Entry 8OQR (X-ray diffraction, 2.40 A resolution); this record covers chains C and D of the 4 polymer chains in the assembly.

# Chain C (and D)
Molecule: Putative acyltransferase Rv0859
From: Mycobacterium tuberculosis H37Rv
Notes: EC 2.3.1.-; chain D of this document is another copy of the same molecule, construct and numbering; everything in this record applies to it too
Reference sequence: O53871 (Y0859_MYCTU); residues 1-403 here = UniProt positions 1-403
Amino-acid sequence (403 residues; each row starts with the number of its first residue):
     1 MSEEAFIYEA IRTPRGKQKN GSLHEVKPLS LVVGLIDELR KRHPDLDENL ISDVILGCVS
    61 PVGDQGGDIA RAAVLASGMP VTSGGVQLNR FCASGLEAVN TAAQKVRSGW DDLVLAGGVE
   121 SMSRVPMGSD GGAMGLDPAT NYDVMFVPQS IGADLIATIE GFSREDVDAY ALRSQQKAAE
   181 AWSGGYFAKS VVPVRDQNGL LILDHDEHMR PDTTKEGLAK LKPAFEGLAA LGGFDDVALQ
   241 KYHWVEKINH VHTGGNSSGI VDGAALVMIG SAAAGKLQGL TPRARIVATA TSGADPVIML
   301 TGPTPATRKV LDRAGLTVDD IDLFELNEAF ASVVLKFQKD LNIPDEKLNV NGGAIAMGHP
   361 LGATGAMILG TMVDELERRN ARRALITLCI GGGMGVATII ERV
Unresolved in the structure: 1, 293-303 (chain D: 1, 294-303)

# Interface between chain C and chain D
Pairs across the interface (91; chain C residue first):
  Ser-2(C) with Ser-2(D), hydrogen bond (backbone-side chain)
  Lys-27(C) with Leu-136(D), hydrogen bond (side chain-backbone); Asp-137(D)
  Leu-29(C) with Ala-133(D); Thr-140(D)
  Asp-53(C) with Arg-90(D), salt bridge
  Pro-61(C) with Pro-61(D), hydrophobic; Asp-130(D)
  Val-62(C) with Val-62(D), hydrophobic; Asp-130(D)
  Gly-63(C) with Asp-130(D), hydrogen bond (backbone-backbone); Gly-132(D), hydrogen bond (backbone-backbone); Ala-133(D); Leu-136(D)
  Asp-64(C) with Ala-133(D); Leu-136(D)
  Gly-66(C) with Asp-130(D); Gly-132(D); Ala-133(D), hydrogen bond (backbone-backbone)
  Gly-67(C) with Phe-91(D); Asp-130(D), hydrogen bond (backbone-side chain)
  Asp-68(C) with Asn-89(D); Arg-90(D); Phe-91(D)
  Arg-71(C) with Phe-91(D); Gly-393(D); Met-394(D)
  Ala-72(C) with Ala-133(D), hydrophobic
  Leu-75(C) with Met-134(D), hydrophobic
  Val-81(C) with Gly-393(D)
  Thr-82(C) with Ser-292(D); Gly-293(D)
  Gly-84(C) with Arg-90(D); Met-394(D)
  Gly-85(C) with Arg-90(D); Met-394(D)
  Val-86(C) with Asn-89(D); Arg-90(D)
  Gln-87(C) with Gln-87(D), hydrogen bond; Leu-88(D); Asn-89(D), hydrogen bond (backbone-backbone)
  Leu-88(C) with Gln-87(D)
  Asn-89(C) with Asp-68(D); Val-86(D); Gln-87(D), hydrogen bond (backbone-backbone)
  Arg-90(C) with Asp-53(D), salt bridge; Asp-68(D); Gly-84(D); Gly-85(D); Val-86(D)
  Phe-91(C) with Gly-67(D); Asp-68(D)
  Glu-97(C) with Lys-105(D), salt bridge
  Gln-104(C) with Lys-105(D), hydrogen bond; Ser-108(D), hydrogen bond; Trp-110(D); Asp-111(D), hydrogen bond
  Lys-105(C) with Glu-97(D), salt bridge; Gln-104(D), hydrogen bond
  Arg-107(C) with Ser-108(D), hydrogen bond (side chain-backbone); Trp-110(D)
  Ser-108(C) with Gln-104(D), hydrogen bond; Arg-107(D), hydrogen bond (backbone-side chain)
  Trp-110(C) with Arg-107(D); Val-287(D); Ala-288(D), hydrophobic; Thr-289(D); Arg-313(D), hydrogen bond (backbone-side chain)
  Asp-111(C) with Gln-104(D)
  Asp-130(C) with Val-62(D); Gly-63(D), hydrogen bond (backbone-backbone); Gly-66(D); Gly-67(D), hydrogen bond (side chain-backbone)
  Gly-132(C) with Gly-63(D), hydrogen bond (backbone-backbone); Gly-66(D); Gly-67(D)
  Ala-133(C) with Leu-29(D), hydrophobic
  Asp-137(C) with Lys-27(D)
  Thr-140(C) with Leu-29(D); Ala-76(D)
  Val-287(C) with Trp-110(D)
  Ala-288(C) with Trp-110(D), hydrophobic
  Thr-289(C) with Trp-110(D)
  Thr-291(C) with Ser-52(D)
  Ser-292(C) with Thr-82(D)
  Arg-313(C) with Trp-110(D), hydrogen bond (side chain-backbone)
  Gly-393(C) with Arg-71(D), hydrogen bond (backbone-side chain); Val-81(D)
  Met-394(C) with Arg-71(D); Gly-84(D); Gly-85(D)
Interface residues without a listed pair, chain C (51 interface residues in all): Ser-52, Ile-69, Ala-76, Thr-101, Gly-131, Val-144, Ile-286
Interface residues without a listed pair, chain D (51 interface residues in all): Leu-75, Thr-101, Gly-131, Val-144, Ile-286, Thr-291

# In short
The chain C/chain D interface involves 51 residues from each chain, with 22 hydrogen bonds and 4 salt bridges.
Polar pairs include Asp-53(C)/Arg-90(D), Glu-97(C)/Lys-105(D) and Ser-2(C)/Ser-2(D).
Chain C and chain D are both Putative acyltransferase Rv0859 (Mycobacterium tuberculosis H37Rv); the
structure, Structure of Mycobacterium tuberculosis beta-oxidation trifunctional enzyme in complex with
Fragment-M-80, was determined by X-ray diffraction together with 8OPU, 8OPV, 8OPW, 8OPX, 8OPY, 8OQL and 10
further entries from the same study.
